6ESJ - chain A; structure by X-ray diffraction, 2.98 A resolution.

# Chain A
Name: Cholinesterase
From: Homo sapiens
Notes: EC 3.1.1.8
Reference sequence: P06276 (CHLE_HUMAN); residues 1-529 here correspond to UniProt positions 29-557 (UniProt number = residue number + 28)
Sequence (529 residues; row label = number of the first residue in the row):
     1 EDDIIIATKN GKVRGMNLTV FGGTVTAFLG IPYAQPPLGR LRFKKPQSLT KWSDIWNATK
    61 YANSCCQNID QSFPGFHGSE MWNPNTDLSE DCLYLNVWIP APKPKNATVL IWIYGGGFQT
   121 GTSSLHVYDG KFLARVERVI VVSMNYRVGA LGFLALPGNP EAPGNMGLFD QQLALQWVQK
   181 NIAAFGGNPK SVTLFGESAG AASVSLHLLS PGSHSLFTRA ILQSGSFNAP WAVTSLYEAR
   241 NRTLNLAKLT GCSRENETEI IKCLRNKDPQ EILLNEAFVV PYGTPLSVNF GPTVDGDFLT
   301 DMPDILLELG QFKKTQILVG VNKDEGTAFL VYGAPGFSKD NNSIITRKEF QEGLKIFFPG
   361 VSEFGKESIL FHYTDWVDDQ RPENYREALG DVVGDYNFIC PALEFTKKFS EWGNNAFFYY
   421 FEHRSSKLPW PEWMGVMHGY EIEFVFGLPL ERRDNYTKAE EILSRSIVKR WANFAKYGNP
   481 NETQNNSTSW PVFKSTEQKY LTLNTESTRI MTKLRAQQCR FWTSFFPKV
Unresolved in the structure: 1-2
Curated features (UniProtKB/Swiss-Prot):
  - active site: Ser198 (Acyl-ester intermediate), Glu325 (Charge relay system), His438 (Charge relay system)
  - binding site (tacrine): Trp82, His438
  - binding site (substrate): Gly116, Gly117
  - modified residue: Ser198 (Phosphoserine)
  - glycosylation (N-linked (GlcNAc...) asparagine): Asn17 (complex), Asn57 (complex), Asn106 (complex), Asn241 (complex), Asn256 (complex), Asn341 (complex), Asn455 (complex), Asn481, Asn485, Asn486
Disulfide bonds: Cys65-Cys92, Cys252-Cys263, Cys400-Cys519
Glycans and other covalent adducts: N-acetylglucosamine (NAG) linked to Asn17, Asn106, Asn241, Asn341, Asn481
Ligand contacts: propidium (PRM; 3,8-diamino-5[3-(diethylmethylammonio)propyl]-6-phenylphenanthridinium): Asp70, Trp82, Gly115, Gly116, Gly117, Thr120, Tyr128, Glu197, Ser198, Trp231, Pro285, Leu286, Ser287, Val288, Phe329, Tyr332, Phe398, His438, Gly439, Ile442
Reported in the primary citation:
  - binding site for propidium: Asp70, Trp82, Ser198, Trp231, Phe329, Tyr332

# Summary
Bound to chain A: propidium. Covalently linked N-acetylglucosamine: at Asn17, Asn106, Asn241, Asn341 and
Asn481. Curated annotation (UniProt) lists 3 active-site residues, tacrine-binding residues Trp82 and His438
and substrate-binding residues Gly116 and Gly117. The paper reports a binding site for propidium at Asp70,
Trp82 and Ser198 among others.
Chain A is Cholinesterase (Homo sapiens); the structure, Human butyrylcholinesterase in complex with
propidium, was determined by X-ray diffraction (same publication as 6EP4, 6EQP, 6EQQ and 6ESY).
